PDB entry 4P6W | X-ray diffraction, 1.95 A resolution | chains A and B

== Chain A ==
Name: Glucocorticoid receptor
Organism: Homo sapiens
Notes: fragment: Ligand binding domain
UniProtKB: P04150 (GCR_HUMAN); residues 526-777 here = UniProt positions 526-777
Chain sequence (252 residues; numbered 526 to 777; the number before each row is that of its first residue):
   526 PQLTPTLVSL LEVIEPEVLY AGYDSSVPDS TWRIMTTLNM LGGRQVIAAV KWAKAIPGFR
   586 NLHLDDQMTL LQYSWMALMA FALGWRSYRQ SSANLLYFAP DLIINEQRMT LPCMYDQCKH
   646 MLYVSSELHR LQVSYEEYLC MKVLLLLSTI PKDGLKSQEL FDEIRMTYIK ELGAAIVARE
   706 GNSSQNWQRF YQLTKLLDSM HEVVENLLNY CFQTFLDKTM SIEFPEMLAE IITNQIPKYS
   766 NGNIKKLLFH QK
Differences from the reference sequence: engineered mutation Ala602 (Phe in P04150), Tyr622 (Cys in P04150), Val668 (Thr in P04150), Thr674 (Ser in P04150), Ile675 (Val in P04150), Ala699 (Lys in P04150), Ala703 (Lys in P04150)
Residues lining bound ligands: mometasone furoate (MOF): Met560, Leu563, Asn564, Leu566, Gly567, Gln570, Trp600, Met601, Met604, Ala605, Arg611, Phe623, Ile629, Met639, Gln642, Cys643, Met646, Leu732, Tyr735, Cys736, Thr739, Ile747, Phe749, Leu753
Reported in the primary citation:
  - binding site for mometasone furoate: Asn564, Gln570, Arg611, Phe623, Ile629, Met639, Gln642, Cys643, Thr739
  - conformationally variable residues (side-chain flip): Met560, Met639, Gln642
  - mutagenesis - Q642A, Q642L, Q642N: abolished signaling in response to DEX
  - mutagenesis - Q642N: unchanged signaling in response to mometasone furoate
  - mutagenesis - Q642E, Q642F, Q642K, Q642L: decreased signaling in response to mometasone furoate
  - mutagenesis - Q642A (Kd (Q642A) = 22.3 nM): decreased binding to DEX
  - mutagenesis - Q642A (Kd 9 nM): decreased binding to mometasone furoate

== Chain B ==
Name: Nuclear receptor coactivator 2
Notes: fragment: SRC2-3 peptide
UniProtKB: Q15596 (NCOA2_HUMAN); numbering as in UniProt (aligned over 741-752)
Chain sequence (12 residues; each row starts with the number of its first residue):
   741 ANALLRYLLD KD
Differences from the reference sequence: engineered mutation Ala741 (Glu in Q15596)

== Interface between chain A and chain B ==
Residue-residue contacts (26):
  Ile572(A) - Leu748(B)  hydrophobic
  Val575(A) - Leu745(B)  hydrophobic
  Val575(A) - Leu748(B)  hydrophobic
  Val575(A) - Leu749(B)  hydrophobic
  Lys579(A) - Leu748(B)  hydrogen bond (side chain-backbone)
  Lys579(A) - Leu749(B)
  Lys579(A) - Lys751(B)  hydrogen bond (side chain-backbone)
  Leu589(A) - Arg746(B)
  Leu589(A) - Leu749(B)  hydrophobic
  Leu589(A) - Asp750(B)
  Asp590(A) - Arg746(B)  salt bridge
  Gln592(A) - Leu749(B)
  Met593(A) - Leu745(B)  hydrophobic
  Met593(A) - Arg746(B)
  Met593(A) - Leu749(B)
  Leu596(A) - Leu749(B)  hydrophobic
  Gln597(A) - Asn742(B)
  Gln597(A) - Leu745(B)
  Met752(A) - Leu744(B)  hydrophobic
  Met752(A) - Leu748(B)  hydrophobic
  Glu755(A) - Asn742(B)
  Glu755(A) - Ala743(B)
  Glu755(A) - Leu744(B)  hydrogen bond (side chain-backbone)
  Ile756(A) - Asn742(B)
  Asn759(A) - Ala741(B)
  Asn759(A) - Asn742(B)  hydrogen bond
Also at the interface, not in a pair above, chain A (16 interface residues in all): Phe584, Arg585, Glu751

== Summary ==
16 residues of chain A face 10 of chain B across their interface, with 4 hydrogen bonds and 1 salt bridge.
Among the polar pairs are Asp590(A)-Arg746(B), Lys579(A)-Leu748(B) and Lys579(A)-Lys751(B). From the paper: a
binding site for mometasone furoate at Asn564(A), Gln570(A) and Arg611(A) among others; Q642E, Q642F and Q642K
of chain A, among others, reduce signaling in response to mometasone furoate; 6 substitutions were tested in
all.
Chain A is Glucocorticoid receptor (Homo sapiens) and chain B is Nuclear receptor coactivator 2; the
structure, Crystal Structure of mometasone furoate-bound glucocorticoid receptor ligand binding domain, was
determined by X-ray diffraction, deposited together with 4P6X.
